Entry 6N9W (electron microscopy, 4.00 A resolution); this record covers chains D and T of the 9 polymer chains in the assembly.

# Chain D
Protein: DNA primase/helicase
Source organism: Enterobacteria phage T7
Notes: EC 2.7.7.-, 3.6.4.12
Reference sequence: P03692 (PRIM_BPT7); numbering as in UniProt (aligned over 1-566)
Chain sequence (566 residues; row label = number of the first residue in the row):
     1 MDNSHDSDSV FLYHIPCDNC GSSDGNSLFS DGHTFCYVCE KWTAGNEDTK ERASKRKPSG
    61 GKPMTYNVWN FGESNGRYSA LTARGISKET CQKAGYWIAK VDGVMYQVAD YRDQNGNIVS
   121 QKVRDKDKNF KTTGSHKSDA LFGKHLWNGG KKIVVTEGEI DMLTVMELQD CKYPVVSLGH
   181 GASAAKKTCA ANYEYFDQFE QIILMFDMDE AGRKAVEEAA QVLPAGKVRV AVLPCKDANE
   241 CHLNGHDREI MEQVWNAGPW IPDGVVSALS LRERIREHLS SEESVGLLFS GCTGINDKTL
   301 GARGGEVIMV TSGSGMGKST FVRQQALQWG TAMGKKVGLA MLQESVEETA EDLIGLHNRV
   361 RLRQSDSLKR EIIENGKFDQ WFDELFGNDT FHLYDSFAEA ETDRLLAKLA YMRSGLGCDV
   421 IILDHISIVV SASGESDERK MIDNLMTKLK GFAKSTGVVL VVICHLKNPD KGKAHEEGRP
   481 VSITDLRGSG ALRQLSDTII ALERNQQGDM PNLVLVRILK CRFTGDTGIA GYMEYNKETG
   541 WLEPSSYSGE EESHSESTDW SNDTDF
Unresolved in the structure: 1-272, 281-284, 397-401, 432-438, 550-566
Sequence notes: engineered mutation Gln343 (Glu in P03692)
Bound ions: Mg2+: Ser319, Gln343 (together with dTTP)
Small-molecule neighbours:
  - dTTP (TTP), molecule 1: Gly313, Gly315, Met316, Gly317, Lys318, Ser319, Thr320, Gln343, His465, Arg504, Pro511, Asn512, Val514, Tyr535, Lys537, Leu542
  - dTTP (TTP), molecule 2: Gln494, Lys520, Cys521, Arg522, Phe523, Thr524, Gly525
Swiss-Prot annotation at these positions:
  - zinc finger: Cys17 to Cys39 (C4-like)
  - region: Glu550 to Phe566 (Binding to viral DNA polymerase)
  - binding site (Zn(2+)): Cys17, Cys20, Cys36, Cys39
  - binding site (Mg(2+)): Glu157, Asp207, Asp237
  - binding site (ATP): Ser312 to Ser319
  - site (dTTP/dATP binding): Arg361, His465, Arg504, Arg522, Tyr535
From the paper describing this entry:
  - mutagenesis - E343Q: abolished catalytic activity (citing earlier work)
  - specificity-determining residues: His33 (citing earlier work)

# Chain T
Molecule: Template
Sequence (44 nucleotides; numbered 1999 to 2042; the number before each row is that of its first residue):
  1999 TTTTTAGCTG GTCATTTTTT TTTTTTTTTT TTTTTTTTTT TTTT
Unresolved in the structure: 1999-2001, 2014-2030

# How chain D and chain T interact
Pairs across the interface - 10 pairs, chain D then chain T:
  Arg439(D) with DT2033(T), hydrogen bond to the base; DT2034(T), base contact
  Lys467(D) with DT2035(T), salt bridge to the phosphate
  Asn468(D) with DT2036(T), phosphate contact
  Leu486(D) with DT2035(T), phosphate contact
  Arg487(D) with DT2035(T), phosphate contact
  Gly488(D) with DT2034(T), sugar contact; DT2035(T), phosphate contact
  Ser489(D) with DT2034(T), sugar contact
  Gly490(D) with DT2034(T), sugar contact

# Overview
8 residues of chain D face 4 of chain T across their interface; the contacts include 1 hydrogen bond and 1
salt bridge. Among the polar pairs are Arg439(D)-DT2033(T) and Lys467(D)-DT2035(T). Ligands of chain D: dTTP.
The paper reports that E343Q of chain D abolishes catalytic activity; the specificity determinant His33(D).
Here chain D is DNA primase/helicase (Enterobacteria phage T7) and chain T is Template. Entry 6N9W (Structure
of bacteriophage T7 lagging-strand DNA polymerase (D5A/E7A) and gp4 (helicase/primase) bound to DNA including
RNA/DNA ...) was determined by electron microscopy, deposited together with 6N7I, 6N7N, 6N7S, 6N7T, 6N7V, 6N7W
and 3 further entries.
